PDB entry 8BE7 | X-ray diffraction, 3.00 A resolution | chains R and S of the 3 polymer chains in the assembly

Chain R:
Molecule: GTPase HRas
Organism: Homo sapiens
Notes: EC 3.6.5.2
Reference sequence: P01112 (RASH_HUMAN); numbering as in UniProt (aligned over 1-166)
Amino-acid sequence (186 residues; numbered -19 to 166; the number before each row is that of its first residue; numbers below 1 keep their minus sign (Met-19 is residue -19)):
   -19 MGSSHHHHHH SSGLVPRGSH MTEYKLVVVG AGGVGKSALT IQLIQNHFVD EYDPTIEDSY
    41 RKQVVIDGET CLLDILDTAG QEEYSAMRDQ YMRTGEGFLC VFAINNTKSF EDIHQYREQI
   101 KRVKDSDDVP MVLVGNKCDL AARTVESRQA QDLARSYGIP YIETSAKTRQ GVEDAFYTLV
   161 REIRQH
Unresolved in the structure: -19 to 0, 118-120
Differences from the reference sequence: initiating methionine (-19); expression tag (-18 to 0)
UniProt features mapped onto this chain:
  - region: His166 (Hypervariable region)
  - motif: Tyr32 to Tyr40 (Effector region)
  - binding site (GTP): Gly13 to Ala18, Val29 to Thr35, Ala59, Gly60, Asn116 to Asp119, Ser145 to Lys147
  - modified residue: Met1 (N-acetylmethionine), Thr2 (N-acetylthreonine), Cys118 (S-nitrosocysteine)
  - glycosylation: Thr35 (Microbial infection: O-linked (Glc) threonine)
  - natural variant: Gly12 (G12A: In CSTLO; G12C: In CSTLO; G12D: In CSTLO; G12E: In CSTLO; G12S: In CSTLO and CMEMS; G12V: In CSTLO, bladder carcinoma and CMEMS), Gly13 (G13C: In CSTLO; G13D: In CSTLO; G13R: In SFM), Gln22 (Q22K: In CMEMS), Glu37 (E37EE: In CSTLO), Thr58 (T58I: In CSTLO), Gln61 (Q61K: In NMTC2; Q61L: In melanoma), Glu63 (E63K: In CMEMS), Ser89 (S89C: Found in a patient with severe fetal hydrops and pleural effusion; uncertain significance), Lys117 (K117R: In CSTLO), Ala146 (A146T: In CSTLO; A146V: In CSTLO)
  - mutagenesis: Ser17 (S17N: Dominant negative. Prevents PLCE1 EGF-induced recruitment to plasma membrane. No effect on subcellular location of isoform 2), Asn26 (N26G: Loss of interaction with PLCE1; when associated with V-12), Val29 (V29A: No effect on interaction with PLCE1; when associated with V-12), Tyr32 (Y32F: Loss of interaction and recruitment to plasma membrane of PLCE1; when associated with V-12), Pro34 (P34G: No effect on interaction with PLCE1; when associated with V-12), Thr35 (T35S: Loss of interaction with PLCE1; when associated with V-12), Glu37 (E37G: No effect on interaction with PLCE1; when associated with V-12), Asp38 (D38N: No effect on interaction with PLCE1; when associated with V-12), Ser39 (S39C: No effect on interaction with PLCE1; when associated with V-12), Ala59 (A59T: Loss of GTPase activity and creation of an autophosphorylation site), Gln61 (Q61I: Moderately increased transformation of cultured cell lines; Q61R: Promotes interaction with SHOC2 and PP1C; Q61V: Strongly increased transformation of cultured cell lines), Ala83 (A83T: GTP-binding activity reduced by factor of 30), 4 further mutagenesis entries in UniProt

Chain S:
Molecule: Son of sevenless homolog 1
Organism: Homo sapiens
Reference sequence: Q07889 (SOS1_HUMAN); residues 564-1049 here = UniProt positions 564-1049
Amino-acid sequence (507 residues; numbered 543 to 1049; the number before each row is that of its first residue):
   543 MGSSHHHHHH SSGLVPRGSH MEEQMRLPSA DVYRFAEPDS EENIIFEENM QPKAGIPIIK
   603 AGTVIKLIER LTYHMYADPN FVRTFLTTYR SFCKPQELLS LIIERFEIPE PEPTEADRIA
   663 IENGDQPLSA ELKRFRKEYI QPVQLRVLNV CRHWVEHHFY DFERDAYLLQ RMEEFIGTVR
   723 GKAMKKWVES ITKIIQRKKI ARDNGPGHNI TFQSSPPTVE WHISRPGHIE TFDLLTLHPI
   783 EIARQLTLLE SDLYRAVQPS ELVGSVWTKE DKEINSPNLL KMIRHTTNLT LWFEKCIVET
   843 ENLEERVAVV SRIIEILQVF QELNNFNGVL EVVSAMNSSP VYRLDHTFEQ IPSRQKKILE
   903 EAHELSEDHY KKYLAKLRSI NPPCVPFFGI YLTNILKTEE GNPEVLKRHG KELINFSKRR
   963 KVAEITGEIQ QYQNQPYCLR VESDIKRFFE NLNPMGNSME KEFTDYLFNK SLEIEPRNPK
  1023 PLPRFPKKYS YPLKSPGVRP SNPRPGT
Unresolved in the structure: 543-566, 592-596, 654-671, 743-753, 1020-1022, 1045-1049
Differences from the reference sequence: initiating methionine (543); expression tag (544-563)

How chain R and chain S interact:
Residue-residue contacts (63):
  Gly13(R) - Thr810(S)
  Gly15(R) - Glu942(S)
  Ser17(R) - Glu942(S)  hydrogen bond
  Gln25(R) - Gly943(S)  hydrogen bond (side chain-backbone)
  Asp30(R) - Gly943(S)
  Asp30(R) - Asn944(S)
  Asp30(R) - Pro945(S)
  Glu31(R) - Asn944(S)
  Tyr32(R) - Lys939(S)
  Tyr32(R) - Gly943(S)
  Tyr32(R) - Asn944(S)  hydrogen bond (backbone-side chain)
  Pro34(R) - Asn936(S)
  Pro34(R) - Lys939(S)
  Pro34(R) - Thr940(S)
  Glu37(R) - Lys913(S)  salt bridge
  Tyr40(R) - His911(S)
  Asp54(R) - His911(S)
  Ile55(R) - His911(S)
  Asp57(R) - Lys939(S)  hydrogen bond (backbone-side chain)
  Thr58(R) - Thr935(S)
  Ala59(R) - Thr935(S)  hydrogen bond (backbone-side chain)
  Ala59(R) - Leu938(S)
  Gly60(R) - Trp809(S)  hydrogen bond (backbone-side chain)
  Gly60(R) - Leu934(S)
  Gly60(R) - Leu938(S)
  Gln61(R) - Phe929(S)
  Gln61(R) - Gly931(S)  hydrogen bond (side chain-backbone)
  Gln61(R) - Thr935(S)  hydrogen bond
  Glu63(R) - Leu822(S)
  Glu63(R) - Ile825(S)
  Glu63(R) - Arg826(S)  salt bridge
  Glu63(R) - Thr829(S)  hydrogen bond (backbone-side chain)
  Tyr64(R) - Met824(S)
  Tyr64(R) - Ile825(S)  hydrophobic
  Tyr64(R) - Thr829(S)
  Tyr64(R) - Phe929(S)  hydrophobic
  Tyr64(R) - Phe930(S)
  Tyr64(R) - Gly931(S)
  Ser65(R) - Thr829(S)
  Ser65(R) - Glu1002(S)
  Ala66(R) - Thr832(S)
  Ala66(R) - Leu833(S)  hydrophobic
  Ala66(R) - Ser876(S)
  Met67(R) - Ser876(S)
  Met67(R) - Tyr912(S)
  Met67(R) - Phe929(S)  hydrophobic
  Arg68(R) - Glu1002(S)  salt bridge
  Asp69(R) - Ser880(S)
  Asp69(R) - Ser881(S)  hydrogen bond (side chain-backbone)
  Gln70(R) - Val875(S)
  Gln70(R) - Ser876(S)  hydrogen bond
  Gln70(R) - Asn879(S)
  Gln70(R) - Ser908(S)
  Gln70(R) - Tyr912(S)
  Tyr71(R) - Tyr912(S)  hydrogen bond
  Arg73(R) - Asn879(S)  hydrogen bond (side chain-backbone)
  Arg73(R) - Tyr884(S)
  Gln95(R) - Lys1003(S)  hydrogen bond
  Arg102(R) - Ser881(S)
  Arg102(R) - Asp1007(S)  salt bridge
  Arg102(R) - Phe1010(S)
  Val103(R) - Ser881(S)
  Asp105(R) - Arg1019(S)  salt bridge
Other interface residues (no listed pair), chain R (35 interface residues in all): Ile21, Asp33, Thr35, Leu56
Other interface residues (no listed pair), chain S (44 interface residues in all): Thr828, Asn869, Pro882, Asp910, Ile932, Lys963, Thr1006

In short:
35 residues of chain R face 44 of chain S across their interface, with 14 hydrogen bonds and 5 salt bridges.
Among the polar pairs are Glu37(R)-Lys913(S), Glu63(R)-Arg826(S) and Arg68(R)-Glu1002(S). Curated annotation
(UniProt) lists 22 GTP-binding residues and 17 mutagenesis sites on chain R.
Chain R is GTPase HRas and chain S is Son of sevenless homolog 1, both from Homo sapiens; the structure,
Crystal structure of SOS1-HRas-peptidomimetic3, was determined by X-ray diffraction (same publication as 8BE6,
8BE8, 8BE9 and 8BEA).
